2PFQ - chains P and A of the 4 polymer chains in the assembly; structure by X-ray diffraction, 2.10 A resolution.

Chain P:
Molecule: Primer
Sequence (7 nucleotides; each row starts with the number of its first residue):
     1 CAGTACC
Ion coordination: Na+ site 1: DA5 (shared with Ser-339(A), Ile-341(A), Ala-344(A) of chain A); Na+ site 2: DC6 (together with 2'-deoxycytidine-5'-triphosphate) (shared with Asp-427(A), Asp-429(A), Asp-490(A) of chain A); Mn2+ site 1: DC6, DC7 (shared with Asp-427(A), Asp-429(A), Asp-490(A) of chain A); Mn2+ site 2: DC7 (together with pyrophosphate) (shared with Asp-427(A), Asp-429(A) of chain A)

Chain A:
Name: DNA polymerase lambda
Organism: Homo sapiens
Notes: EC 2.7.7.7, 4.2.99.-
Reference sequence: Q9UGP5 (DPOLL_HUMAN); residues 242-575 here = UniProt positions 242-575
Amino-acid sequence (335 residues; numbered 241 to 575; the number before each row is that of its first residue):
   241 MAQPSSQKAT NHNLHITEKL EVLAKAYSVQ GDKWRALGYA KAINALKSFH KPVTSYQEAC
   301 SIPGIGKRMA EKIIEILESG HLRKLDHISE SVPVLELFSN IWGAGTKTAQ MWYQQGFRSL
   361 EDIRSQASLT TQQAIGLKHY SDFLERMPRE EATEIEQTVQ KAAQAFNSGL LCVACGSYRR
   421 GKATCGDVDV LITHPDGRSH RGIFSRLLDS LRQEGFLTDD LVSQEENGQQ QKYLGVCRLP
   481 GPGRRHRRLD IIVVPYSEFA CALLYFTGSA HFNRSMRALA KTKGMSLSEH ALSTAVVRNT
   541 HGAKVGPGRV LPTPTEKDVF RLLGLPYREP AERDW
Unresolved in the structure: 241-251
Differences from the reference sequence: initiating methionine (241); engineered mutation Ala-543 (Cys in Q9UGP5)
Ion coordination: Na+ site 1: Ser-339, Ile-341, Ala-344 (shared with DA5(P) of chain P); Na+ site 2: Asp-427, Asp-429, Asp-490 (together with 2'-deoxycytidine-5'-triphosphate) (shared with DC6(P) of chain P); Mn2+ site 1: Asp-427, Asp-429, Asp-490 (shared with DC6(P), DC7(P) of chain P); Mn2+ site 2: Asp-427, Asp-429 (together with pyrophosphate) (shared with DC7(P) of chain P); Mg2+: Asp-427, Asp-429 (together with 2'-deoxycytidine-5'-triphosphate)
Ligand contacts: 2'-deoxycytidine-5'-triphosphate / pyrophosphate: Arg-386, Gly-416, Ser-417, Arg-420, Cys-425, Gly-426, Asp-427, Asp-429, Asp-490, Tyr-505, Phe-506, Thr-507, Gly-508, Ser-509, Ala-510, Asn-513

Interface between chain P and chain A:
Pairs across the interface - 28 pairs, chain P then chain A:
  DG3(P) / Lys-347(A)  phosphate contact
  DG3(P) / Thr-348(A)  phosphate contact
  DT4(P) / Gly-343(A)  sugar contact
  DT4(P) / Ala-344(A)  phosphate contact
  DT4(P) / Gly-345(A)  hydrogen bond to the phosphate
  DT4(P) / Thr-346(A)  phosphate contact
  DT4(P) / Lys-347(A)  hydrogen bond to the phosphate
  DT4(P) / Thr-348(A)  hydrogen bond to the phosphate
  DA5(P) / Ile-341(A)  phosphate contact
  DA5(P) / Trp-342(A)  hydrogen bond to the phosphate
  DA5(P) / Gly-343(A)  hydrogen bond to the phosphate
  DA5(P) / Ala-344(A)  hydrogen bond to the phosphate
  DC6(P) / Trp-342(A)  hydrogen bond to the phosphate
  DC6(P) / Asp-429(A)  phosphate contact
  DC6(P) / Arg-488(A)  salt bridge to the phosphate
  DC6(P) / Asp-490(A)  phosphate contact
  DC6(P) / Tyr-505(A)  hydrogen bond to the base
  DC7(P) / Gly-416(A)  phosphate contact
  DC7(P) / Arg-420(A)  phosphate contact
  DC7(P) / Asp-427(A)  phosphate contact
  DC7(P) / Asp-429(A)  phosphate contact
  DC7(P) / Asp-490(A)  phosphate contact
  DC7(P) / Tyr-505(A)  sugar contact
  DC7(P) / Phe-506(A)  sugar contact
  DC7(P) / Thr-507(A)  phosphate contact
  DC7(P) / Gly-508(A)  hydrogen bond to the phosphate
  DC7(P) / Ala-510(A)  base contact
  DC7(P) / Asn-513(A)  hydrogen bond to the base
Also at the interface, not in a pair above, chain A (23 interface residues in all): Lys-472, Leu-474, Ser-509

Summary:
5 residues of chain P and 23 residues of chain A are in contact, with 10 hydrogen bonds and 1 salt bridge.
Among the polar pairs are DC6(P)/Tyr-505(A), DC7(P)/Asn-513(A) and DT4(P)/Gly-345(A). Bound to chain A:
2'-deoxycytidine-5'-triphosphate / pyrophosphate.
Chain P is Primer and chain A is DNA polymerase lambda (Homo sapiens); the structure, Manganese promotes
catalysis in a DNA polymerase lambda-DNA crystal, was determined by X-ray diffraction, deposited together with
2PFN, 2PFO and 2PFP.
